6ZKY - chains A and B of the 5 polymer chains in the assembly; structure by X-ray diffraction, 2.65 A resolution.

Chain A:
Protein: HLA class I histocompatibility antigen, alpha chain E
Source organism: Homo sapiens
UniProt: P13747 (HLAE_HUMAN); residues 1-276 here correspond to UniProt positions 22-297 (UniProt number = residue number + 21)
Chain sequence (276 residues; numbered 1 to 276; the number before each row is that of its first residue):
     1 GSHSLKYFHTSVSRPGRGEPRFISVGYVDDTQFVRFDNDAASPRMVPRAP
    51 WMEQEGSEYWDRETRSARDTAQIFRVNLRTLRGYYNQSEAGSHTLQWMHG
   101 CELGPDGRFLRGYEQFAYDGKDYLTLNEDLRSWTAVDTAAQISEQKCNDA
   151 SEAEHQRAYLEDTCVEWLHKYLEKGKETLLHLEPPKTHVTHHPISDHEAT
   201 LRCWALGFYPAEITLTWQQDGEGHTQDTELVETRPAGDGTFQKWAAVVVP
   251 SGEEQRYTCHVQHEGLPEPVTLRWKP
Disordered / not traced: 1, 223-224
Disulfide bonds: C101-C164, C203-C259
Differences from the reference sequence: engineered mutation C147 (Ser168 in P13747)
Swiss-Prot annotation at these positions:
  - region: K275, P276 (Connecting peptide)
  - binding site (a peptide antigen): Y7, E63, S66, N77, Y84, S143, K146, Q156, Y159, Y171
  - glycosylation: N86 (N-linked (GlcNAc...) asparagine)
What the authors report for this chain:
  - mutagenesis - Y84C, Y84C/A139C, F116C: increased stability
  - mutagenesis - Y84C: abolished binding to T-cell receptor alpha chain
  - mutagenesis - F116C: unchanged binding to HLA-E-inhA and HLA-E-UL40 TCRs
  - mutagenesis - F116C: unchanged binding to HLA-E-Gag6V TCRs

Chain B:
Protein: Beta-2-microglobulin
Source organism: Homo sapiens
UniProt: P61769 (B2MG_HUMAN); residues 1-99 here correspond to UniProt positions 21-119 (UniProt number = residue number + 20)
Chain sequence (100 residues; numbered 0 to 99; the number before each row is that of its first residue; numbering starts at 0):
     0 MIQRTPKIQVYSRHPAENGKSNFLNCYVSGFHPSDIEVDLLKNGERIEKV
    50 EHSDLSFSKDWSFYLLYYTEFTPTEKDEYACRVNHVTLSQPKIVKWDRDM
Disulfide bonds: C25-C80
Differences from the reference sequence: initiating methionine (0)
Swiss-Prot annotation at these positions:
  - modified residue: Q2 (Pyrrolidone carboxylic acid)
  - glycosylation: I1 (N-linked (Glc) (glycation) isoleucine), K19 (N-linked (Glc) (glycation) lysine), K41 (N-linked (Glc) (glycation) lysine), K48 (N-linked (Glc) (glycation) lysine), K58 (N-linked (Glc) (glycation) lysine), K91 (N-linked (Glc) (glycation) lysine), K94 (N-linked (Glc) (glycation) lysine)

How chain A and chain B interact:
Pairs across the interface - 64 pairs, chain A then chain B:
  F8(A) with S55(B); F56(B)
  H9(A) with F56(B)
  T10(A) with L54(B); F56(B); F62(B)
  V12(A) with S33(B)
  I23(A) with L54(B)
  V25(A) with D53(B); L54(B); S55(B)
  Y27(A) with S55(B); Y63(B), hydrogen bond
  Q32(A) with D53(B), hydrogen bond
  R35(A) with D53(B), salt bridge
  R48(A) with D53(B), salt bridge
  S92(A) with M0(B)
  H93(A) with M0(B)
  T94(A) with H31(B); F62(B)
  Q96(A) with H31(B), hydrogen bond; F56(B); W60(B), hydrogen bond (side chain-backbone); F62(B)
  W97(A) with F56(B)
  M98(A) with W60(B), hydrophobic
  Q115(A) with W60(B)
  F116(A) with W60(B)
  A117(A) with W60(B), hydrophobic
  D119(A) with M0(B); I1(B); H31(B)
  G120(A) with I1(B); R3(B), hydrogen bond (backbone-side chain); H31(B), hydrogen bond (backbone-side chain)
  D122(A) with W60(B), hydrogen bond
  H192(A) with D98(B), salt bridge
  R202(A) with D98(B), hydrogen bond (side chain-backbone); M99(B)
  W204(A) with D98(B); M99(B)
  V231(A) with Q8(B)
  E232(A) with K6(B), salt bridge; Q8(B), hydrogen bond (backbone-side chain); Y26(B); S28(B), hydrogen bond
  T233(A) with Y26(B)
  R234(A) with Q8(B), hydrogen bond; Y10(B); Y26(B); M99(B), hydrogen bond (side chain-backbone)
  P235(A) with Y10(B), hydrogen bond (backbone-side chain); N24(B); Y26(B); L65(B), hydrophobic
  A236(A) with R12(B), hydrogen bond (backbone-side chain); N24(B), hydrogen bond (backbone-side chain)
  G237(A) with R12(B), hydrogen bond (backbone-side chain); L65(B)
  D238(A) with R12(B)
  Q242(A) with Y10(B); S11(B), hydrogen bond (side chain-backbone); R12(B), hydrogen bond (side chain-backbone)
  W244(A) with M99(B), hydrogen bond (side chain-backbone)
Interface residues without a listed pair, chain A (36 interface residues in all): K121
Interface residues without a listed pair, chain B (27 interface residues in all): H13, P32, S57, D59

In short:
36 residues of chain A and 27 residues of chain B are in contact, with 19 hydrogen bonds and 4 salt bridges.
Among the polar pairs are R35(A)-D53(B), R48(A)-D53(B) and H192(A)-D98(B). From the paper: Y84C, Y84C/A139C
and F116C of chain A increase stability; Y84C of chain A abolishes binding to T-cell receptor alpha chain.
Chain A is HLA class I histocompatibility antigen, alpha chain E and chain B is Beta-2-microglobulin, both
from Homo sapiens; the structure, Crystal structure of InhA:01 TCR in complex with HLA-E (S147C) bound to InhA
(53-61 H3C), was determined by X-ray diffraction, deposited together with 6ZKW, 6ZKX, 6ZKZ, 7NDQ, 7NDT and
7NDU.
